PDB entry 6DNW | X-ray diffraction, 2.85 A resolution | chains A and C of the 3 polymer chains in the assembly

[Chain A]
Name: Putative integrase [Bacteriophage A118]
Source organism: Listeria innocua serovar 6a (strain ATCC BAA-680 / CLIP 11262)
UniProt: Q928V6 (Q928V6_LISIN); numbering as in UniProt (aligned over 134-452)
Sequence (319 residues; each row starts with the number of its first residue):
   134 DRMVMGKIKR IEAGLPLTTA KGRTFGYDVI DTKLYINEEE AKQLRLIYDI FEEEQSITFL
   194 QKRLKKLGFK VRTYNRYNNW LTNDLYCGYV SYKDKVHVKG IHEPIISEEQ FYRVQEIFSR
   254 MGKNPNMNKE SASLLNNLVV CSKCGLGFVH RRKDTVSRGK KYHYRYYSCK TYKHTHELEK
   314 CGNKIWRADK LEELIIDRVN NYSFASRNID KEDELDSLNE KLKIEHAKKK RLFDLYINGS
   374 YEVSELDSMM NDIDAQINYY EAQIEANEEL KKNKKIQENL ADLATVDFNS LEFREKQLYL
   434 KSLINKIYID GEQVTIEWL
Not modelled in the structure: 336-423
From the paper describing this entry:
  - conformationally variable residues (order/disorder transition): Met136
  - binding site for the 26-nt DNA strand: Lys140, Tyr207, Asn208, Asn259, Lys262, Lys286, Thr288, Tyr295
  - specificity-determining residues: Asn259
  - mutagenesis - K362A (Kd=1.1+/-0.1 nM), Y369A: increased binding to attP

[Chain C]
Molecule: 26-nt DNA strand
Sequence (26 nucleotides; each row starts with the number of its first residue):
     1 CCAACGAGAG AAAACGAGGA ACTAAA

[Interface between chain A and chain C]
Contacting residue pairs - 49 pairs, chain A then chain C:
  Asp134(A) with DC5(C), phosphate contact
  Met136(A) with DA4(C), sugar contact
  Lys140(A) with DC5(C), hydrogen bond to the base; DG6(C), sugar contact
  Thr151(A) with DA7(C), hydrogen bond to the phosphate; DG8(C), sugar contact
  Gly155(A) with DA9(C), sugar contact
  Arg156(A) with DA7(C), base contact; DG8(C), base contact
  Thr206(A) with DG10(C), hydrogen bond to the phosphate
  Asn208(A) with DA11(C), base contact
  Arg209(A) with DA9(C), salt bridge to the phosphate; DG10(C), salt bridge to the phosphate
  Asn212(A) with DG8(C), sugar contact; DA9(C), hydrogen bond to the phosphate
  Trp213(A) with DA9(C), hydrogen bond to the phosphate
  Ser224(A) with DA7(C), phosphate contact
  Tyr225(A) with DG6(C), sugar contact; DA7(C), phosphate contact
  Lys226(A) with DG6(C), salt bridge to the phosphate; DA7(C), hydrogen bond to the phosphate
  Asp227(A) with DA7(C), phosphate contact
  Pro258(A) with DG16(C), sugar contact; DA17(C), sugar contact
  Asn259(A) with DG16(C), hydrogen bond to the base; DA17(C), hydrogen bond to the sugar
  Lys262(A) with DG16(C), base contact; DA17(C), base contact
  Ser264(A) with DG18(C), phosphate contact; DG19(C), sugar contact
  Ala265(A) with DG18(C), sugar contact
  Ser266(A) with DG18(C), hydrogen bond to the phosphate
  Asn269(A) with DG18(C), phosphate contact
  Asn270(A) with DA17(C), sugar contact
  Val282(A) with DA17(C), sugar contact; DG18(C), phosphate contact
  His283(A) with DG18(C), hydrogen bond to the phosphate; DG19(C), salt bridge to the phosphate
  Arg284(A) with DG19(C), phosphate contact
  Arg285(A) with DG19(C), salt bridge to the phosphate; DA20(C), phosphate contact
  Asp287(A) with DA21(C), base contact; DC22(C), hydrogen bond to the base
  Thr288(A) with DT23(C), hydrogen bond to the base; DA24(C), hydrogen bond to the base
  Val289(A) with DT23(C), base contact
  Lys303(A) with DA17(C), salt bridge to the phosphate
  Lys306(A) with DA17(C), base contact; DG18(C), hydrogen bond to the base
Interface residues without a listed pair, chain A (35 interface residues in all): Leu150, Asn216, Lys294
Interface residues without a listed pair, chain C (18 interface residues in all): DA12

[In short]
The interface between chain A and chain C involves 35 residues on one side and 18 on the other, with 14
hydrogen bonds and 6 salt bridges. Among the polar pairs are Lys140(A)-DC5(C), Asn259(A)-DG16(C) and
Asp287(A)-DC22(C). From the paper: a binding site for the 26-nt DNA strand at Lys140(A), Tyr207(A) and
Asn208(A) among others; K362A and Y369A of chain A increase binding to attP.
Here chain A is Putative integrase [Bacteriophage A118] (Listeria innocua serovar 6a (strain ATCC BAA-680 /
CLIP 11262)) and chain C is a 26-nt DNA strand. Entry 6DNW (Sequence Requirements of the Listeria innocua
prophage attP site) was determined by X-ray diffraction.
